8OH5 - chains B and C of the 12 polymer chains in the assembly; structure by electron microscopy, 3.00 A resolution.

Chain B:
Molecule: NAD-reducing hydrogenase subunit HoxF
From: Sporomusa ovata DSM 2662
UniProtKB: A0A0U1KYM9 (A0A0U1KYM9_9FIRM); residues 1-584 here = UniProt positions 1-584
Chain sequence (584 residues; row label = number of the first residue in the row):
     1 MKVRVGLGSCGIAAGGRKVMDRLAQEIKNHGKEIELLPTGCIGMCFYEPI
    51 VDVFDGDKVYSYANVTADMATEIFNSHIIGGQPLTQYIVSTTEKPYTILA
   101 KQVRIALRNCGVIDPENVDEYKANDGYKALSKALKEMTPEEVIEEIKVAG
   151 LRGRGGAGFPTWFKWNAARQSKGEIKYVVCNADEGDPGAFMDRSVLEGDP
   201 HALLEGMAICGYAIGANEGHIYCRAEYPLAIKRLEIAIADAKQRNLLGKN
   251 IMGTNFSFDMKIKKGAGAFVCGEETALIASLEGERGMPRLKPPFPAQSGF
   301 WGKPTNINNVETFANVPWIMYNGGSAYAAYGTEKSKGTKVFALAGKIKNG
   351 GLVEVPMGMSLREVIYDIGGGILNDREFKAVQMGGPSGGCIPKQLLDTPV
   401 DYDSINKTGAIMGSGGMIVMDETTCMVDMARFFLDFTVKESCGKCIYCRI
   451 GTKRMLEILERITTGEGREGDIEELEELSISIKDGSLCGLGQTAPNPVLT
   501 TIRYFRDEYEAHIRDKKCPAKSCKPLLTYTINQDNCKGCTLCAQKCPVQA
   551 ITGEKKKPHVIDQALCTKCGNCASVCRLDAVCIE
Bound ions: 2Fe-2S cluster Fe: C10, C41, C45; Zn2+: C425, H512, C518, C523; 4Fe-4S cluster Fe site 1: C442, C445, C448, C488; 4Fe-4S cluster Fe site 2: C536, C542, H559; 4Fe-4S cluster Fe site 3: C546, C566, C569
Small-molecule neighbours:
  - 2Fe-2S cluster (FES): C10, G11, C41, C45, E48, F190, R193
  - FMN (flavin mononucleotide): G153, R154, G155, A157, K164, N181, D183, F269, G272, E273, E274, I307, N308, N309, G489, L490
  - NAD (nicotinamide-adenine-dinucleotide): R154, G155, G156, A157, F159, F163, K164, E273, E274, K291, F294, P295, A296, Q297, N309, S387, I411, G413, S414, G489, T493
  - 4Fe-4S cluster (SF4), molecule 1: V270, P288, S441, C442, G443, K444, C445, C448, R449, S486, L487, C488, G489, L490, G491
  - 4Fe-4S cluster (SF4), molecule 2: I531, C536, G538, C539, T540, L541, C542, A543, I551, K557, P558, H559, V581
  - 4Fe-4S cluster (SF4), molecule 3: K545, C546, P547, V548, A550, L565, C566, T567, K568, C569, C572
Reported in the primary citation:
  - conformationally variable residues (loop rearrangement): A182 to M191

Chain C:
Molecule: Formate dehydrogenase-O, major subunit
From: Sporomusa ovata DSM 2662
UniProtKB: A0A0U1KYI6 (A0A0U1KYI6_9FIRM); residues 1-1172 here = UniProt positions 1-1172
Chain sequence (1172 residues; row label = number of the first residue in the row):
     1 MSKISININGRELVVSAGQTILQAAAEHGIEIPHLCHDERIQPYGACGLC
    51 VVEVEGSPKLVRSCATSVQNGQVIRTDTSRTVVARKTALQLLASDHRGDC
   101 RPPCMLACPAQTDCQGYVGLIANGQYEEALKLIKDKMPIPASIGKICPHP
   151 CETACRRELVEEPISIAQLKSFVAEVDLNGNQYQPPMKPATGKKVAVVGA
   201 GPAGLTAAYFLARDGHKVVIYEAMPHPGGMLRYGIPQYRLDKALLDAEVA
   251 LMTKMGIEIIYNTKIGDDVSLDYLHDNYDAVFLGIGSWQSQGLRCKGEDM
   301 EGVLGGIDFLREVTMNSNITLGGKVLVVGGGNTAMDVARTSKRLGAEEVT
   351 IIYRRTIDEMPAEKIEIHEAQEEGVKFQLLVAPVEVLGENGHAKALKCEI
   401 MRLGEPDASGRRKPEPTGETVVYEADRIIAAIGQKTVIGNIKDIATDKSG
   451 NIIVNGGAFTTNRDKVFAGGDAVTGPKIAIDAIAQGKNAAQVIDSYLNGC
   501 LVPHADSQYFTQKDITAADLADRAKAPRVSLTVEDAEVRNKSFMQVAKTF
   551 TEEEALRESKRCLECGCRDYFECQLIKYIQDYDVSTEKDSQVECHKTTEF
   601 DNHPFIERNPDKCVLCGLCVRVCDEVVGATAIGLVGRGFDSVIMPEFKLP
   651 LSETACISCGQCVDVCPTGACMEKQVSYKQIPANMDSMASVCGYCGVGCN
   701 VNIEYKGDVVFRVTPDRVNDDGWLCQRGKFGLGHANDKARLTAPVIKRNG
   751 QFVKVDWNEANLEVVKRLQAVVAAYGKDSIGVVVSPRLTNEELFLAGKLA
   801 DAVNTTIKTSYSVDGGSGLGSVLGYDASTNSFAELDNSDFVLTLGKVKEN
   851 HPVLDFKIRLSGVCSVAWPQSLANTADMKVFLKALLNLGVDENKVAEKTE
   901 GFAELKASLADVKVSEEIQALAQKYAKAAKPLIVIDEDTVSAEAVKLMAY
   951 AAVITGKIGAAYRGIILVRTKNNTQGAVDMGFVMPVSAVAQGIESGKIKA
  1001 LVVIGEDPAAYPQESALLQKLSFLVVYDMFMTKTATAADMVVPLVSSAEV
  1051 NGTYTRSDRRIQAVRAAIQPKTGKATLQILIETLKSLGIKYDTIADVRAA
  1101 IASEVSNYAGMDAADFGTTVYWPNNKNVLYTDGFATEGQKAILAAVGDVP
  1151 VFVEKKKYDSVEMNFVNGRQSL
Bound ions: 2Fe-2S cluster Fe: C36, C47, C50, C64; 4Fe-4S cluster Fe site 1: H96, C100, C567, C573; 4Fe-4S cluster Fe site 2: C104, C155, C562, C565; 4Fe-4S cluster Fe site 3: C108, C147, C151; 4Fe-4S cluster Fe site 4: C613, C616, C619, C666; 4Fe-4S cluster Fe site 5: C623, C656, C659, C662; 4Fe-4S cluster Fe site 6: C692, C695, C699, C725
Small-molecule neighbours:
  - FAD (flavin-adenine dinucleotide): I146, C147, P148, V198, G199, A200, G201, P202, A203, G204, Y221, E222, A223, M224, G228, G229, M230, L231, G234, I235, R239, T263, K264, I265, G284, I285, G286, W288, I307, L310, N332, T333, D336, Q434, I441, G470, D471, K477, I478, A479, A482
  - 2Fe-2S cluster (FES): H34, L35, C36, H37, G45, A46, C47, G48, C50, R62, C64
  - NADPH (NDP; NADPH dihydro-nicotinamide-adenine-dinucleotide phosphate): Q291, L293, R294, G329, G330, G331, N332, T333, A334, Y353, R354, R355, E359, P361, R411, A431, I432, G433, Q434, P476, K477, I478
  - 4Fe-4S cluster (SF4), molecule 1: H96, G98, D99, C100, F510, C567, D569, Y570, C573, L575, I576, K612, T668, G669
  - 4Fe-4S cluster (SF4), molecule 2: P102, P103, C104, Q115, A154, C155, R156, R157, I164, I166, C562, L563, E564, C565
  - 4Fe-4S cluster (SF4), molecule 3: C108, P109, T112, C114, Y117, M137, I143, C147, H149, P150, C151, I166, A167, K170, I480
  - 4Fe-4S cluster (SF4), molecule 4: I606, C623, V627, A629, A631, I632, L651, C656, I657, S658, C659, G660, Q661, C662
  - 4Fe-4S cluster (SF4), molecule 5: R608, C613, V614, L615, C616, G617, L618, C619, I643, C666, P667, T668, A670, C671
  - 4Fe-4S cluster (SF4), molecule 6: C692, Y694, C695, V697, G698, C699, L724, C725, R727, G728, H851, P852, V853
Reported in the primary citation:
  - binding site for flavin-adenine dinucleotide: R239
  - mutagenesis - R239A, R239K: decreased catalytic activity on NADPH
  - mutagenesis - R239K: decreased catalytic activity on NADP+
  - mutagenesis - R239A: abolished catalytic activity on NADP+
  - mutagenesis - K170A, K170C, K170R, R239A, R239K: decreased catalytic activity on MVox
  - mutagenesis - K170A, K170C: abolished catalytic activity (physiological activities)
  - mutagenesis - K170R: decreased catalytic activity (physiological activities)
  - binding site for 4Fe-4S cluster: C114
  - mutagenesis - C114A: decreased catalytic activity
  - conformationally variable residues: K170

How chain B and chain C interact:
Contacting residue pairs (44):
  A268(B) - R637(C)
  R285(B) - L634(C)
  R285(B) - G636(C)  hydrogen bond (side chain-backbone)
  L290(B) - P43(C)  hydrophobic
  L290(B) - Y44(C)
  L290(B) - R62(C)
  L290(B) - A65(C)  hydrophobic
  K439(B) - R637(C)  hydrogen bond (backbone-side chain)
  S441(B) - R637(C)
  S441(B) - G638(C)  hydrogen bond (backbone-backbone)
  C442(B) - G638(C)
  C442(B) - S641(C)
  G443(B) - G638(C)
  K444(B) - Y44(C)  hydrogen bond (side chain-backbone)
  K444(B) - A46(C)
  C445(B) - A46(C)
  I446(B) - A46(C)  hydrogen bond (backbone-backbone)
  I446(B) - A88(C)
  I446(B) - L92(C)  hydrophobic
  Y447(B) - C47(C)
  Y447(B) - A84(C)  hydrogen bond (side chain-backbone)
  Y447(B) - A88(C)
  R449(B) - V614(C)  hydrogen bond (side chain-backbone)
  R449(B) - L615(C)
  R449(B) - G638(C)
  R449(B) - F639(C)
  I450(B) - L91(C)
  I450(B) - D95(C)
  I450(B) - F639(C)  hydrophobic
  G451(B) - L91(C)
  K453(B) - E593(C)  salt bridge
  K453(B) - F639(C)
  R454(B) - S94(C)  hydrogen bond
  R454(B) - D95(C)  salt bridge
  R454(B) - E593(C)  hydrogen bond (side chain-backbone)
  R454(B) - F639(C)
  E457(B) - V592(C)
  E457(B) - E593(C)
  R461(B) - Q591(C)
  R468(B) - Q591(C)  hydrogen bond
  S481(B) - T87(C)
  G485(B) - R62(C)  hydrogen bond (backbone-side chain)
  L487(B) - G45(C)
  L487(B) - R62(C)
Interface residues without a listed pair, chain B (27 interface residues in all): M287, E440, L478, D484, S486
Interface residues without a listed pair, chain C (28 interface residues in all): G48, L60, V635

Summary:
27 residues of chain B and 28 residues of chain C are in contact, with 11 hydrogen bonds and 2 salt bridges.
Polar pairs include K453(B)-E593(C), R454(B)-D95(C) and R285(B)-G636(C). The paper reports a binding site for
flavin-adenine dinucleotide at R239(C); K170A, K170C and K170R of chain C, among others, reduce catalytic
activity on MVox; 6 substitutions were tested in all.
Chain B is NAD-reducing hydrogenase subunit HoxF and chain C is Formate dehydrogenase-O, major subunit, both
from Sporomusa ovata DSM 2662; the structure, Cryo-EM structure of the electron bifurcating transhydrogenase
StnABC complex from Sporomusa Ovata (state 2), was determined by electron microscopy, deposited together with
8OH9.
